1S0Y - chains A and E of the 6 polymer chains in the assembly; structure by X-ray diffraction, 2.30 A resolution.

Chain A (and E):
Protein: alpha-subunit of trans-3-chloroacrylic acid dehalogenase
Organism: Pseudomonas pavonaceae
Notes: chain E of this document is another copy of the same molecule, construct and numbering; everything in this record applies to it too
UniProtKB: Q9EV85 (Q9EV85_PSEPV); residues 1-76 here = UniProt positions 1-76
Chain sequence (76 residues; each row starts with the number of its first residue):
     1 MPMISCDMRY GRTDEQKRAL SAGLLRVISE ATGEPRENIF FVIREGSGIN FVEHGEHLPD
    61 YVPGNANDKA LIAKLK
Disordered / not traced: 1, 64-76 (chain E: 1, 63-76)
Residues lining bound ligands: malonic acid (MLA): Asp-7, Met-8, Arg-9, Arg-12, Phe-51, Glu-53, Leu-58

Chain A / chain E interface:
Contacting residue pairs (22):
  Asp-7(A) / Arg-44(E)  salt bridge
  Arg-44(A) / Arg-44(E)
  Ile-49(A) / Asp-14(E)
  Ile-49(A) / Lys-17(E)
  Ile-49(A) / Arg-18(E)
  Asn-50(A) / Lys-17(E)  hydrogen bond
  Asn-50(A) / Phe-41(E)
  Asn-50(A) / Val-42(E)
  Asn-50(A) / Ile-43(E)  hydrogen bond (backbone-backbone)
  Asn-50(A) / Glu-45(E)  hydrogen bond
  Phe-51(A) / Phe-41(E)
  Val-52(A) / Ser-21(E)
  Val-52(A) / Phe-40(E)
  Val-52(A) / Phe-41(E)  hydrogen bond (backbone-backbone)
  Glu-53(A) / Phe-40(E)
  His-54(A) / Arg-36(E)
  His-54(A) / Glu-37(E)
  His-54(A) / Ile-39(E)
  Gly-55(A) / Leu-25(E)
  His-57(A) / Lys-17(E)
  His-57(A) / Arg-18(E)
  His-57(A) / Ser-21(E)  hydrogen bond

Summary:
The interface between chain A and chain E involves 10 residues on one side and 14 on the other, with 5
hydrogen bonds and 1 salt bridge. Polar contacts include Asp-7(A)/Arg-44(E), Asn-50(A)/Lys-17(E) and
Asn-50(A)/Glu-45(E). Bound to chain A: malonic acid.
Chain A and chain E are both alpha-subunit of trans-3-chloroacrylic acid dehalogenase (Pseudomonas
pavonaceae); the structure, The structure of trans-3-chloroacrylic acid dehalogenase, covalently inactivated
by the mechanism-based inhibitor 3-bromopropiolate at 2.3 Angstrom ..., was determined by X-ray diffraction.
